Entry 4BPA (X-ray diffraction, 2.70 A resolution); this record covers chains A and B.

# Chain A (and B)
Name: AMPDH2
From: Pseudomonas aeruginosa PAO1
Notes: chain B of this document is another copy of the same molecule, construct and numbering; everything in this record applies to it too
UniProt: Q9HT86 (Q9HT86_PSEAE); numbering as in UniProt (aligned over 1-259)
Amino-acid sequence (259 residues; each row starts with the number of its first residue):
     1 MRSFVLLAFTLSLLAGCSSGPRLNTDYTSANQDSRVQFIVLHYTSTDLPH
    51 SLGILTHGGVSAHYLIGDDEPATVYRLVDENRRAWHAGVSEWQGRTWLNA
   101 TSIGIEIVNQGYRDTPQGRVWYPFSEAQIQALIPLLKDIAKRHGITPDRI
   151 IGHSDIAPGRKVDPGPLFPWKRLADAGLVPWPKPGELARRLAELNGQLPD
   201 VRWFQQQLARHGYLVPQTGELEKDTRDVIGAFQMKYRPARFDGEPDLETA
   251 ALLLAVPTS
Disordered / not traced: 1-18
Metal / ion sites: Zn2+ near Asp163 (its only coordinating residue here)
What the authors report for this chain:
  - catalytic residues: Glu106, Lys161 (proposed by the authors, not directly observed)

# Interface between chain A and chain B
Contacting residue pairs - 116 pairs, chain A then chain B:
  Gly20(A) - Pro71(B)
  Gly20(A) - Gln130(B)
  Pro21(A) - Ala72(B)
  Pro21(A) - Val74(B)  hydrophobic
  Pro21(A) - Ala131(B)
  Pro21(A) - Pro134(B)
  Arg22(A) - Val74(B)  hydrogen bond (backbone-backbone)
  Leu23(A) - Val74(B)
  Asn24(A) - Val74(B)  hydrogen bond (backbone-backbone)
  Asn24(A) - Tyr75(B)
  Asn24(A) - Arg76(B)  hydrogen bond (backbone-backbone)
  Thr25(A) - Arg76(B)
  Tyr27(A) - Leu52(B)  hydrophobic
  Tyr27(A) - Arg76(B)
  Tyr27(A) - Leu77(B)
  Thr28(A) - Leu77(B)
  Ser29(A) - Leu55(B)  hydrogen bond (side chain-backbone)
  Ser29(A) - Thr56(B)  hydrogen bond (side chain-backbone)
  Ser29(A) - Ser61(B)  hydrogen bond
  Ser29(A) - Leu77(B)  hydrogen bond (backbone-backbone)
  Ser29(A) - Val78(B)
  Ala30(A) - Thr56(B)  hydrogen bond (backbone-backbone)
  Asn31(A) - Ile54(B)
  Asn31(A) - Thr56(B)
  Asn31(A) - His57(B)  hydrogen bond (side chain-backbone)
  Asn31(A) - Gly58(B)  hydrogen bond (side chain-backbone)
  Asn31(A) - Val60(B)
  Asn31(A) - Ser61(B)
  Asn31(A) - Trp85(B)
  Gln32(A) - Leu77(B)
  Gln32(A) - Val78(B)
  Gln32(A) - Asp79(B)
  Gln32(A) - Arg82(B)
  Gln32(A) - Arg83(B)
  Gln32(A) - Trp85(B)
  Asp33(A) - Arg82(B)
  Asp33(A) - Arg83(B)  salt bridge
  Asp33(A) - Trp85(B)  hydrogen bond
  Ser34(A) - Arg82(B)
  Ser34(A) - Arg83(B)  hydrogen bond (backbone-side chain)
  Arg35(A) - Val36(B)
  Arg35(A) - His63(B)  hydrogen bond
  Arg35(A) - Glu80(B)  hydrogen bond (side chain-backbone)
  Arg35(A) - Asn81(B)
  Arg35(A) - Arg82(B)  hydrogen bond (side chain-backbone)
  Arg35(A) - Arg83(B)
  Arg35(A) - Asn99(B)  hydrogen bond (side chain-backbone)
  Arg35(A) - Ala100(B)  hydrogen bond (side chain-backbone)
  Arg35(A) - Ser102(B)  hydrogen bond (side chain-backbone)
  Arg35(A) - Ile103(B)
  Val36(A) - Arg35(B)
  Gln37(A) - Arg83(B)  hydrogen bond
  Leu52(A) - Tyr27(B)  hydrophobic
  Ile54(A) - Asn31(B)  hydrogen bond (backbone-side chain)
  Leu55(A) - Ser29(B)  hydrogen bond (backbone-side chain)
  Leu55(A) - Asn31(B)  hydrogen bond (backbone-side chain)
  Thr56(A) - Ser29(B)
  Thr56(A) - Ala30(B)  hydrogen bond (backbone-backbone)
  Thr56(A) - Asn31(B)
  His57(A) - Ala30(B)
  His57(A) - Asn31(B)
  Gly58(A) - Asn31(B)
  Gly59(A) - Asn31(B)  hydrogen bond (backbone-side chain)
  Val60(A) - Asn31(B)  hydrogen bond (backbone-side chain)
  Ser61(A) - Ser29(B)  hydrogen bond
  Ser61(A) - Asn31(B)  hydrogen bond (side chain-backbone)
  His63(A) - Arg35(B)  hydrogen bond
  Pro71(A) - Arg22(B)
  Thr73(A) - Arg22(B)
  Thr73(A) - Asn24(B)
  Val74(A) - Arg22(B)  hydrogen bond (backbone-backbone)
  Val74(A) - Leu23(B)
  Val74(A) - Asn24(B)  hydrogen bond (backbone-backbone)
  Tyr75(A) - Asn24(B)
  Tyr75(A) - Tyr27(B)  hydrophobic
  Arg76(A) - Asn24(B)  hydrogen bond (backbone-backbone)
  Arg76(A) - Tyr27(B)
  Leu77(A) - Tyr27(B)
  Leu77(A) - Thr28(B)
  Leu77(A) - Ser29(B)  hydrogen bond (backbone-backbone)
  Val78(A) - Ser29(B)
  Val78(A) - Gln32(B)
  Asp79(A) - Gln32(B)
  Glu80(A) - Arg35(B)  hydrogen bond (backbone-side chain)
  Asn81(A) - Arg35(B)
  Asn81(A) - Asn81(B)  hydrogen bond
  Arg82(A) - Gln32(B)
  Arg82(A) - Asp33(B)  hydrogen bond (side chain-backbone)
  Arg82(A) - Ser34(B)
  Arg82(A) - Arg35(B)
  Arg83(A) - Gln32(B)
  Arg83(A) - Asp33(B)  salt bridge
  Arg83(A) - Ser34(B)
  Arg83(A) - Arg35(B)
  Arg83(A) - Gln37(B)
  Trp85(A) - Asn31(B)
  Trp85(A) - Gln32(B)
  Trp85(A) - Asp33(B)
  Gly94(A) - Thr96(B)  hydrogen bond (backbone-side chain)
  Arg95(A) - Thr96(B)
  Arg95(A) - Trp97(B)
  Thr96(A) - Gly94(B)  hydrogen bond (side chain-backbone)
  Thr96(A) - Arg95(B)
  Thr96(A) - Thr96(B)  hydrogen bond (backbone-side chain)
  Trp97(A) - Gly94(B)
  Trp97(A) - Arg95(B)
  Asn99(A) - Arg35(B)  hydrogen bond (backbone-side chain)
  Ala100(A) - Arg35(B)  hydrogen bond (backbone-side chain)
  Ala100(A) - Thr101(B)
  Thr101(A) - Ala100(B)
  Thr101(A) - Thr101(B)  hydrogen bond
  Ser102(A) - Arg35(B)  hydrogen bond (backbone-side chain)
  Ile103(A) - Arg35(B)
  Ala131(A) - Pro21(B)
  Pro134(A) - Pro21(B)
  Asp138(A) - Ser19(B)
Interface residues without a listed pair, chain A (56 interface residues in all): Ser19, Tyr64, Ala72, Leu135
Interface residues without a listed pair, chain B (54 interface residues in all): Thr25, Gly59, Tyr64, Thr73

# Overview
56 residues of chain A face 54 of chain B across their interface; the contacts include 42 hydrogen bonds and 2
salt bridges. Polar pairs include Asp33(A)-Arg83(B), Ser29(A)-Leu55(B) and Ser29(A)-Thr56(B). From the paper:
catalytic residues Glu106(A) and Lys161(A).
Both chains are AMPDH2 (Pseudomonas aeruginosa PAO1). Entry 4BPA (Crystal structure of AmpDh2 from Pseudomonas
aeruginosa in complex with NAG-NAM-NAG-NAM tetrasaccharide) was determined by X-ray diffraction together with
4BJ4 from the same study.
